Entry 7RHX (electron microscopy, 3.23 A resolution); this record covers chains B and C of the 8 polymer chains in the assembly.

Chain B:
Protein: Recombinase cre
From: Escherichia phage P1
UniProt: P06956 (RECR_BPP1); residue numbers follow UniProt; this construct covers 1-343
Chain sequence (343 residues; numbered 1 to 343; the number before each row is that of its first residue):
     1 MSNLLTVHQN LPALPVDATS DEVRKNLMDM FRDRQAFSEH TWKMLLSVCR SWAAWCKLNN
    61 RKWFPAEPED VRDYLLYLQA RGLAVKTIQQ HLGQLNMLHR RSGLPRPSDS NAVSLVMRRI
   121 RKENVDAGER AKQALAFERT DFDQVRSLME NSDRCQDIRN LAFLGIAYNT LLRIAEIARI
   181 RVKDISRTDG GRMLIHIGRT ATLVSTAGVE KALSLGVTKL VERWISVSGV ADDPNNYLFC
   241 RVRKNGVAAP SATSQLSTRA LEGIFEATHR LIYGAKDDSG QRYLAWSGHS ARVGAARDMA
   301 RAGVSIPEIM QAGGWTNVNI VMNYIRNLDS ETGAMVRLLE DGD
Disordered / not traced: 1-19, 342-343
Differences from the reference sequence: engineered mutation Ala201 (Lys in P06956)
Swiss-Prot annotation at these positions:
  - active site: Arg173, His289, Arg292, Trp315, Tyr324 (O-(3'-phospho-DNA)-tyrosine intermediate)
From the paper describing this entry:
  - catalytic residues: Tyr324
  - conformationally variable residues (order/disorder transition): Arg199 to Ala207, Tyr324

Chain C:
Molecule: 42-nt DNA strand
Sequence (42 nucleotides; each row starts with the number of its first residue; numbers below 1 keep their minus sign (DC-3 is residue -3)):
    -3 CCGCATAACT TCGTATAGCA TACATTATAC GAAGTTATCG CC

Interface between chain B and chain C:
Residue-residue contacts (42):
  Lys43(B) - DG9(C)  base contact
  Met44(B) - DA11(C)  base contact
  Met44(B) - DT12(C)  base contact
  Ser47(B) - DT10(C)  hydrogen bond to the phosphate
  Arg50(B) - DT10(C)  salt bridge to the phosphate
  Arg81(B) - DA11(C)  salt bridge to the phosphate
  Leu83(B) - DT12(C)  phosphate contact
  Ala84(B) - DT12(C)  hydrogen bond to the phosphate
  Lys86(B) - DA13(C)  phosphate contact
  Thr87(B) - DA11(C)  sugar contact
  Thr87(B) - DT12(C)  hydrogen bond to the phosphate
  Gln90(B) - DT12(C)  hydrogen bond to the base
  Gln90(B) - DA13(C)  base contact
  Arg118(B) - DT21(C)  hydrogen bond to the phosphate
  Arg118(B) - DT22(C)  salt bridge to the phosphate
  Lys122(B) - DT22(C)  salt bridge to the phosphate
  Ala131(B) - DA13(C)  phosphate contact
  Lys132(B) - DA13(C)  hydrogen bond to the phosphate
  Gln156(B) - DA4(C)  hydrogen bond to the phosphate
  Arg159(B) - DC5(C)  salt bridge to the phosphate
  Arg241(B) - DC5(C)  phosphate contact
  Val242(B) - DA4(C)  sugar contact
  Lys244(B) - DT2(C)  hydrogen bond to the base
  Gln255(B) - DT6(C)  phosphate contact
  Leu256(B) - DC5(C)  sugar contact
  Leu256(B) - DT6(C)  phosphate contact
  Ser257(B) - DT6(C)  hydrogen bond to the phosphate
  Ala260(B) - DC5(C)  sugar contact
  Arg282(B) - DA11(C)  base contact
  Arg282(B) - DT12(C)  sugar contact
  Tyr283(B) - DA13(C)  sugar contact
  Arg292(B) - DC15(C)  salt bridge to the phosphate
  Trp315(B) - DC15(C)  phosphate contact
  Thr316(B) - DA16(C)  hydrogen bond to the phosphate
  Thr316(B) - DT17(C)  phosphate contact
  Asn317(B) - DA16(C)  sugar contact
  Asn317(B) - DT17(C)  hydrogen bond to the phosphate
  Ile320(B) - DC15(C)  sugar contact
  Ile320(B) - DA16(C)  phosphate contact
  Asn323(B) - DG14(C)  sugar contact
  Tyr324(B) - DC15(C)  hydrogen bond to the phosphate
  Arg326(B) - DG14(C)  salt bridge to the phosphate
Also at the interface, not in a pair above, chain B (37 interface residues in all): Gln133, Arg173, Arg243, Arg259
Also at the interface, not in a pair above, chain C (17 interface residues in all): DA3, DT7

Overview:
37 residues of chain B and 17 residues of chain C are in contact; the contacts include 12 hydrogen bonds and 7
salt bridges. Polar pairs include Gln90(B)-DT12(C), Lys244(B)-DT2(C) and Ser47(B)-DT10(C). UniProt lists 5
active-site residues on chain B. From the paper: the catalytic residue Tyr324(B); conformational variability
at Arg199(B) and Tyr324(B).
Here chain B is Recombinase cre (Escherichia phage P1) and chain C is a 42-nt DNA strand. Entry 7RHX (Cryo-EM
structure of precleavage Cre tetrameric complex) was determined by electron microscopy, deposited together
with 7RHY and 7RHZ.
